PDB entry 7WV4 | electron microscopy, 3.35 A resolution | chains B and E of the 6 polymer chains in the assembly

== Chain B ==
Molecule: Toll-like receptor 3
Source organism: Homo sapiens
Notes: fragment: ectodomain
Reference sequence: O15455 (TLR3_HUMAN); numbering as in UniProt (aligned over 27-697)
Amino-acid sequence (689 residues; numbered 24 to 712; the number before each row is that of its first residue):
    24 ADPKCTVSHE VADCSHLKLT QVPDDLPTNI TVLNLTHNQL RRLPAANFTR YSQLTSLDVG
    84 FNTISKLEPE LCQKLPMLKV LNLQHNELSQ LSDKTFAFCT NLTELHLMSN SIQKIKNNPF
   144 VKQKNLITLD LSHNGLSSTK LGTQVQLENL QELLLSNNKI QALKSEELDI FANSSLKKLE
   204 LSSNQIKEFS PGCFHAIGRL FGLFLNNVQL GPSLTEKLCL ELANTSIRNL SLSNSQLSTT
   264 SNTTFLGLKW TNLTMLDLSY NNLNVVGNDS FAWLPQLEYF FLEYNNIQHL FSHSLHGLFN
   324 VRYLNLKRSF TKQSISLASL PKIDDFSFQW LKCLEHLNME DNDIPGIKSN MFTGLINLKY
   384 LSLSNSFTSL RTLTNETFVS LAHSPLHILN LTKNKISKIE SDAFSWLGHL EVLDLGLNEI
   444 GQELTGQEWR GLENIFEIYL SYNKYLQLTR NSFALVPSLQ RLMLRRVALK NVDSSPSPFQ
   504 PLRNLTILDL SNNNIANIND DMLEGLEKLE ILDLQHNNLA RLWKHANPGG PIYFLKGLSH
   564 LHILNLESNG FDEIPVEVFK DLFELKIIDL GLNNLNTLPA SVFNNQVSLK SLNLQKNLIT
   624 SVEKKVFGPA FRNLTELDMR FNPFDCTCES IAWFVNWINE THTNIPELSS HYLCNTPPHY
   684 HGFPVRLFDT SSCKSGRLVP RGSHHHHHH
Disordered / not traced: 24-28, 688-712
Differences from the reference sequence: expression tag (24-26, 698-712)
Swiss-Prot annotation at these positions:
  - glycosylation (N-linked (GlcNAc...) asparagine): Asn-52, Asn-57, Asn-70, Asn-124, Asn-196, Asn-247, Asn-252, Asn-265, Asn-275, Asn-291, Asn-398, Asn-413, Asn-507, Asn-636, Asn-662
Disulfide bonds: Cys-95/Cys-122, Cys-649/Cys-677

== Chain E ==
Molecule: 80-nt RNA strand
Sequence (80 nucleotides; row label = number of the first residue in the row):
     1 CCCCCCCCCC CCCCCCCCCC CCCCCCCCCC CCCCCCCCCC CCCCCCCCCC CCCCCCCCCC
    61 CCCCCCCCCC CCCCCCCCCC

== Chain B / chain E interface ==
Pairs across the interface (17):
  His-39(B) with C42(E), salt bridge to the phosphate
  Lys-41(B) with C41(E), sugar contact
  His-60(B) with C41(E), phosphate contact; C42(E), phosphate contact
  Asn-61(B) with C40(E), hydrogen bond to the sugar
  Gln-62(B) with C40(E), hydrogen bond to the sugar; C41(E), hydrogen bond to the sugar
  Phe-84(B) with C40(E), hydrogen bond to the sugar
  His-108(B) with C39(E), sugar contact; C40(E), salt bridge to the phosphate
  Glu-110(B) with C39(E), base contact
  Asn-517(B) with C61(E), hydrogen bond to the base
  Ala-519(B) with C62(E), sugar contact
  Asn-541(B) with C62(E), base contact
  Arg-544(B) with C63(E), sugar contact
  Lys-619(B) with C53(E), phosphate contact; C54(E), phosphate contact
Also at the interface, not in a pair above, chain B (15 interface residues in all): Asn-85, Thr-86

== Overview ==
The interface between chain B and chain E involves 15 residues on one side and 9 on the other; the contacts
include 5 hydrogen bonds and 2 salt bridges. Polar contacts include Asn-517(B)/C61(E), Asn-61(B)/C40(E) and
Gln-62(B)/C40(E).
Chain B is Toll-like receptor 3 (Homo sapiens) and chain E is an 80-nt RNA strand; the structure,
ectoTLR3-poly(I:C) cluster, was determined by electron microscopy (same publication as 7WV3, 7WV5, 7WVE and
7WVJ).
